9LNW - chains C and E of the 6 polymer chains in the assembly; structure by X-ray diffraction, 2.55 A resolution.

# Chain C
Molecule: Detyrosinated tubulin alpha-1B chain
From: Sus scrofa
UniProtKB: Q2XVP4 (TBA1B_PIG); numbering as in UniProt (aligned over 1-450)
Sequence (450 residues; row label = number of the first residue in the row):
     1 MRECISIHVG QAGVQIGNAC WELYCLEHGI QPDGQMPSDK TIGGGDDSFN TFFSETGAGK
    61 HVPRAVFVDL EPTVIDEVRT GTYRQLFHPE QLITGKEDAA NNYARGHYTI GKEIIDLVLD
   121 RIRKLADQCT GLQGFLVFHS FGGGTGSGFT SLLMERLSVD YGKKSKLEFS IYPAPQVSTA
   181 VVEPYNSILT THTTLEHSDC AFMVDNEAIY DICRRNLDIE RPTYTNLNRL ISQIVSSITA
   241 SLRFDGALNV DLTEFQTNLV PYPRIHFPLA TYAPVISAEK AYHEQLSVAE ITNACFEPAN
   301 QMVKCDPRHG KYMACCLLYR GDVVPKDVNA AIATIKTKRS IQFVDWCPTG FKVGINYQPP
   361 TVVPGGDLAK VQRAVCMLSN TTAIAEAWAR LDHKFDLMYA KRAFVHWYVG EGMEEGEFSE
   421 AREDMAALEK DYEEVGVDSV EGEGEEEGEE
Unresolved in the structure: 441-450
Swiss-Prot annotation at these positions:
  - motif: Met1 to Cys4 (MREC motif)
  - active site: Glu254
  - binding site (GTP): Gly10, Gln11, Ala12, Gln15, Glu71, Ala99, Ser140, Gly143, Gly144, Thr145, Gly146, Thr179, Glu183, Asn206, Tyr224, Asn228, Leu252
  - binding site (Mg(2+)): Glu71
  - modified residue: Lys40 (N6,N6,N6-trimethyllysine), Ser48 (Phosphoserine), Ser232 (Phosphoserine), Tyr282 (3'-nitrotyrosine), Arg339 (Omega-N-methylarginine), Ser439 (Phosphoserine), Glu443 (5-glutamyl polyglutamate), Glu445 (5-glutamyl polyglutamate)
  - cross-link (Glycyl lysine isopeptide (Lys-Gly)): Lys326 (interchain with G-Cter in ubiquitin), Lys370 (interchain with G-Cter in ubiquitin)
Ion coordination: Ca2+: Asp39, Thr41, Asp47, Glu55
Residues lining bound ligands:
  - 10'-bromovinblastine (A1EPS): Leu248, Tyr319, Pro325, Val328, Asn329, Ile332, Ala333, Lys336, Phe351, Val353, Gly354, Ile355
  - GTP (guanosine-5'-triphosphate): Gly10, Gln11, Ala12, Gln15, Asp69, Asp98, Ala99, Ala100, Asn101, Ser140, Gly143, Gly144, Thr145, Gly146, Ile171, Val177, Ser178, Thr179, Glu183, Asn206, Tyr224, Leu227, Asn228, Ile231

# Chain E
Molecule: Stathmin-4
From: Mus musculus
UniProtKB: P63042 (STMN4_MOUSE); residues 5-145 here correspond to UniProt positions 49-189 (UniProt number = residue number + 44)
Sequence (143 residues; row label = number of the first residue in the row):
     3 MADMEVIELN KCTSGQSFEV ILKPPSFDGV PEFNASLPRR RDPSLEEIQK KLEAAEERRK
    63 YQEAELLKHL AEKREHEREV IQKAIEENNN FIKMAKEKLA QKMESNKENR EAHLAAMLER
   123 LQEKDKHAEE VRKNKELKEE ASR
Unresolved in the structure: 3-5, 29-43, 141-145
Differences from the reference sequence: initiating methionine (3); expression tag (4)

# Interface between chain C and chain E
Pairs across the interface (32):
  His107(C) with Lys104(E); Met105(E)
  Tyr108(C) with Lys104(E); Met105(E), hydrophobic; Asn108(E)
  Thr109(C) with Arg112(E)
  Leu152(C) with Met105(E), hydrophobic
  Glu155(C) with Leu101(E); Lys104(E), salt bridge
  Arg156(C) with Leu101(E)
  Ser158(C) with Phe93(E); Ile94(E)
  Val159(C) with Ile94(E); Ala97(E), hydrophobic; Lys98(E)
  Gly162(C) with Asn90(E); Ile94(E)
  Lys163(C) with Asn90(E), hydrogen bond (backbone-side chain); Phe93(E)
  Thr193(C) with Lys104(E)
  Glu196(C) with Phe93(E)
  His197(C) with Phe93(E); Ala97(E)
  Gly410(C) with Arg112(E); His115(E)
  Glu411(C) with Asn108(E), hydrogen bond (backbone-side chain); Arg112(E), salt bridge
  Gly412(C) with Asn108(E), hydrogen bond (backbone-side chain); Asn111(E), hydrogen bond (backbone-side chain); Arg112(E)
  Met413(C) with Asn108(E)
  Glu414(C) with Asn111(E), hydrogen bond
Also at the interface, not in a pair above, chain C (20 interface residues in all): Glu417, Glu420
Also at the interface, not in a pair above, chain E (14 interface residues in all): Lys100, Ser107

# Overview
20 residues of chain C face 14 of chain E across their interface; the contacts include 5 hydrogen bonds and 2
salt bridges. Polar contacts include Glu155(C)-Lys104(E), Glu411(C)-Arg112(E) and Lys163(C)-Asn90(E). Bound to
chain C: GTP and 10'-bromovinblastine.
Chain C is Detyrosinated tubulin alpha-1B chain (Sus scrofa) and chain E is Stathmin-4 (Mus musculus); the
structure, Crystal structure of T2R-TTL-YQVB8 Complex, was determined by X-ray diffraction.
